6QL1 - chain A; structure by X-ray diffraction, 1.42 A resolution.

# Chain A
Protein: Carbonic anhydrase 2
Source organism: Homo sapiens
Notes: EC 4.2.1.1; fragment: human carbonic anhydrase II
Reference sequence: P00918 (CAH2_HUMAN); the author numbering skips numbers that UniProt does not, so the offset changes along the chain: 1-125 = UniProt 1-125; 127-261 = UniProt 126-260
Sequence (260 residues; row label = number of the first residue in the row; note: 1 number in that range is skipped by the numbering (no residue carries it; nothing is unmodelled there)):
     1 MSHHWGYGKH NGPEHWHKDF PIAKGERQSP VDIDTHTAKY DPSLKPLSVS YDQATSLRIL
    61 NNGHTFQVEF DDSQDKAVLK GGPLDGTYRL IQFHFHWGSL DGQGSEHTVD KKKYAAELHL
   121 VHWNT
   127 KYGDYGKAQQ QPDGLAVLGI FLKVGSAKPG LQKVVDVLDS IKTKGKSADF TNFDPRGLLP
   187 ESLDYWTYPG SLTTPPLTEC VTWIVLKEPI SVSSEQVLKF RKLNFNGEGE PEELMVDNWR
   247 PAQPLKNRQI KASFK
Disordered / not traced: 1-3
Construct notes: engineered mutation Thr65 (Ala in P00918), Gln67 (Asn in P00918), Tyr131 (Phe130 in P00918), Gln135 (Val134 in P00918), Thr204 (Leu203 in P00918)
Swiss-Prot annotation at these positions:
  - active site: His64 (Proton donor/acceptor)
  - binding site (Zn(2+)): His94, His96, His119
  - binding site (substrate): Thr199, Thr200
  - site: Tyr7 (Fine-tunes the proton-transfer properties of H-64), Asn62 (Fine-tunes the proton-transfer properties of H-64), Gln92 (Involved in the binding of some activators, including histamine and L-histidine)
  - modified residue: Ser2 (N-acetylserine), Ser166 (Phosphoserine), Ser173 (Phosphoserine)
Ion coordination: Zn2+: His94, His96, His119 (together with V50); Na+ near Gly235 (its only coordinating residue here)
Small-molecule neighbours:
  - bicine (BCN): Lys149, Lys213, Glu214, Pro215
  - V50 (4-[(4,6-dimethylpyrimidin-2-yl)thio]-2,3,5,6-tetrafluorobenzenesulfonamide), molecule 1: His4, Trp5, His10, Asn11, Gly12, His15, Trp16, Lys18, Asp19, Phe20
  - V50, molecule 2: Asn62, His64, Thr65, Gln67, Gln92, His94, His96, Glu106, His119, Val121, Tyr131, Gln135, Leu141, Val143, Ser197, Leu198, Thr199, Thr200, Pro201, Pro202, Trp209
From the paper describing this entry:
  - binding site for V50: Leu198, Thr200

# Overview
Chain A binds bicine and compound V50. The Zn2+ site is built by His94, His96 and His119. UniProt lists
active-site residue His64, 3 Zn2+-binding residues and substrate-binding residues Thr199 and Thr200. The paper
reports a binding site for V50 at Leu198 and Thr200.
Chain A is Carbonic anhydrase 2 (Homo sapiens); the structure, Crystal structure of chimeric carbonic
anhydrase VI with 4-[(4,6-dimethylpyrimidin-2-yl)thio]-2,3,5,6-tetrafluorobenzenesulfonamide, was determined
by X-ray diffraction (same publication as 6QL2 and 6QL3).
